5LOW - chains F and G of the 7 polymer chains in the assembly; structure by X-ray diffraction, 2.80 A resolution.

[Chain F]
Protein: Synaptosomal-associated protein 25
Organism: Rattus norvegicus
UniProtKB: P60881 (SNP25_RAT), isoform P60881-2; residue numbers follow UniProt; this construct covers 7-82
Sequence (95 residues; numbered -12 to 82; the number before each row is that of its first residue; numbers below 1 keep their minus sign (Gly-12 is residue -12)):
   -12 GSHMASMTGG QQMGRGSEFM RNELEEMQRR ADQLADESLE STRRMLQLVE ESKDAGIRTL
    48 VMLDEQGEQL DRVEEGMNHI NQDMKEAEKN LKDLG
Disordered / not traced: -12 to 14
Construct notes: expression tag (-12 to 6)

[Chain G]
Protein: Synaptosomal-associated protein 25
Organism: Rattus norvegicus
UniProtKB: P60881 (SNP25_RAT), isoform P60881-2; residue numbers follow UniProt; this construct covers 141-203
Sequence (82 residues; row label = number of the first residue in the row):
   122 GSHMASMTGG QQMGRGSEFA RENEMDENLE QVSGIIGNLR HMALDMGNEI DTQNRQIDRI
   182 MEKADSNKTR IDEANQRATK ML
Disordered / not traced: 122-139, 200-203
Construct notes: expression tag (122-140)
Curated features (UniProtKB/Swiss-Prot):
  - site ((Microbial infection) Cleavage): Arg180, Ile181, Gln197, Arg198
  - modified residue (Phosphoserine): Ser154, Ser187

[Interface between chain F and chain G]
Residue-residue contacts (44):
  Ala22(F) - Met146(G)
  Ser25(F) - Met146(G)
  Leu26(F) - Glu143(G)
  Leu26(F) - Glu145(G)
  Leu26(F) - Met146(G)
  Thr29(F) - Met146(G)
  Thr29(F) - Leu150(G)
  Arg30(F) - Glu145(G)  salt bridge
  Arg30(F) - Asn149(G)
  Met32(F) - Val153(G)  hydrophobic
  Leu33(F) - Asn149(G)
  Leu33(F) - Gln152(G)
  Val36(F) - Ile156(G)  hydrophobic
  Val36(F) - Ile157(G)  hydrophobic
  Ser39(F) - Leu160(G)
  Lys40(F) - Leu160(G)
  Gly43(F) - Met163(G)
  Gly43(F) - Met167(G)
  Leu47(F) - Met163(G)  hydrophobic
  Leu50(F) - Gln174(G)  hydrogen bond (backbone-side chain)
  Gln53(F) - Gln174(G)  hydrogen bond
  Gly54(F) - Gln174(G)
  Leu57(F) - Gln174(G)
  Leu57(F) - Gln177(G)
  Leu57(F) - Ile178(G)  hydrophobic
  Leu57(F) - Ile181(G)
  Asp58(F) - Gln177(G)  hydrogen bond
  Val60(F) - Ile181(G)  hydrophobic
  Glu61(F) - Gln177(G)  hydrogen bond
  Glu61(F) - Arg180(G)  salt bridge
  Glu61(F) - Ile181(G)
  Glu61(F) - Lys184(G)  salt bridge
  Met64(F) - Ile181(G)  hydrophobic
  Met64(F) - Lys184(G)
  Met64(F) - Asn188(G)  hydrogen bond (backbone-side chain)
  Asn65(F) - Lys184(G)  hydrogen bond
  Ile67(F) - Asn188(G)
  Asn68(F) - Asn188(G)
  Asn68(F) - Arg191(G)  hydrogen bond
  Met71(F) - Asn188(G)
  Met71(F) - Arg191(G)
  Met71(F) - Ile192(G)  hydrophobic
  Met71(F) - Ala195(G)  hydrophobic
  Lys72(F) - Arg191(G)
Also at the interface, not in a pair above, chain F (28 interface residues in all): Glu37, Ile44, Thr46
Also at the interface, not in a pair above, chain G (26 interface residues in all): Asn159, Glu170, Ile171, Ser187

[Summary]
28 residues of chain F face 26 of chain G across their interface; the contacts include 7 hydrogen bonds and 3
salt bridges. Polar pairs include Arg30(F)-Glu145(G), Glu61(F)-Arg180(G) and Glu61(F)-Lys184(G).
Chain F is Synaptosomal-associated protein 25 and chain G is Synaptosomal-associated protein 25, both from
Rattus norvegicus; the structure, Structure of the Ca2+-bound Rabphilin 3A C2B domain SNAP25 complex (P21
space group), was determined by X-ray diffraction (same publication as 5LO8 and 5LOB).
